6LYV - chains A and B; structure by X-ray diffraction, 2.70 A resolution.

== Chain A ==
Protein: Uracil-DNA glycosylase
Source organism: Human herpesvirus 8
Notes: EC 3.2.2.27
UniProtKB: Q76RG8 (Q76RG8_HHV8); residues -16 to 238 here correspond to UniProt positions 1-255 (UniProt number = residue number + 17)
Chain sequence (255 residues; numbered -16 to 238; the number before each row is that of its first residue; numbers below 1 keep their minus sign (Met-16 is residue -16)):
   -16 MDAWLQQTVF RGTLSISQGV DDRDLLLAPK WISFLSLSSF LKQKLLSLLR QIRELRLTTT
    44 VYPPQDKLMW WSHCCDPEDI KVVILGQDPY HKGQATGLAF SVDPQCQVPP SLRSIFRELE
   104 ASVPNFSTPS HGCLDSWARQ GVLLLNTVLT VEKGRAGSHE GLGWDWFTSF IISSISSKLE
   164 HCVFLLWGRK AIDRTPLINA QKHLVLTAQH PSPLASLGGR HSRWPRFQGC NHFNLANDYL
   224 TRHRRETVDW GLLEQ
Disordered / not traced: -16 to 3, 238

== Chain B ==
Protein: Saugi
Source organism: Staphylococcus aureus
UniProtKB: Q936H5 (Q936H5_STAAU); residues 1-112 here = UniProt positions 1-112
Chain sequence (112 residues; numbered 1 to 112; the number before each row is that of its first residue):
     1 MTLELQLKHY ITNLFNLPKD EKWECESIEE IADDILPDQY VRLGALSNKI LQTYTYYSDT
    61 LHESNIYPFI LYYQKQLIAI GYIDENHDMD FLYLHNTIMP LLDQRYLLTG GQ
Disordered / not traced: 101-112

== Interface between chain A and chain B ==
Contacting residue pairs (58; chain A residue first):
  Gln70(A) - Ile28(B)
  Gln70(A) - Glu29(B)  hydrogen bond (side chain-backbone)
  His74(A) - Cys25(B)
  His74(A) - Ser27(B)
  Gln77(A) - Cys25(B)  hydrogen bond (side chain-backbone)
  Gln77(A) - Tyr57(B)  hydrogen bond
  Gln90(A) - Glu24(B)
  Gln90(A) - Tyr57(B)
  Gln90(A) - Ser58(B)
  Gln90(A) - Asp59(B)  hydrogen bond (side chain-backbone)
  Pro92(A) - Glu26(B)
  Pro92(A) - Tyr57(B)  hydrophobic
  Pro93(A) - Glu26(B)
  Pro93(A) - Thr55(B)
  Pro93(A) - Tyr57(B)
  Pro93(A) - Tyr67(B)  hydrophobic
  Ser94(A) - Glu26(B)  hydrogen bond
  Arg96(A) - His62(B)  hydrogen bond
  Arg100(A) - Tyr67(B)
  Ala139(A) - Ser27(B)
  Ala139(A) - Tyr54(B)  hydrophobic
  Gly171(A) - Glu30(B)
  Arg172(A) - Glu30(B)  hydrogen bond (backbone-side chain)
  Arg172(A) - Ile31(B)
  Arg172(A) - Ile50(B)
  Lys173(A) - Glu29(B)
  His193(A) - Ile28(B)
  His193(A) - Glu30(B)
  Pro196(A) - Tyr67(B)
  Pro196(A) - Ile83(B)
  Leu197(A) - Asp34(B)
  Leu197(A) - Ile35(B)
  Leu197(A) - Thr53(B)
  Leu197(A) - Thr55(B)
  Leu197(A) - Phe69(B)  hydrophobic
  Leu197(A) - Leu71(B)  hydrophobic
  Leu197(A) - Ile83(B)  hydrophobic
  Ala198(A) - Asp34(B)
  Ala198(A) - Ile35(B)
  Ser199(A) - His87(B)  hydrogen bond
  Leu200(A) - Ile83(B)  hydrophobic
  Leu200(A) - His87(B)
  Leu200(A) - Met89(B)  hydrophobic
  Gly202(A) - Pro37(B)
  Gly202(A) - Asp38(B)  hydrogen bond (backbone-backbone)
  Arg203(A) - Asp33(B)
  Arg203(A) - Asp34(B)
  Arg203(A) - Ile35(B)  hydrogen bond (side chain-backbone)
  Arg203(A) - Leu36(B)
  Arg203(A) - Pro37(B)
  Arg203(A) - Met89(B)  hydrogen bond
  His204(A) - Asp33(B)  hydrogen bond (backbone-backbone)
  His204(A) - Asp38(B)  salt bridge
  Ser205(A) - Asp33(B)
  Ser205(A) - Asp34(B)  hydrogen bond
  Trp207(A) - Glu30(B)
  Trp207(A) - Ile31(B)  hydrophobic
  Trp207(A) - Asp34(B)
Other interface residues (no listed pair), chain A (32 interface residues in all): Asp71, Tyr73, Lys75, Val91, Leu95, Gln192, Ser195, Arg206

== Overview ==
The interface between chain A and chain B involves 32 residues on one side and 28 on the other; the contacts
include 13 hydrogen bonds and 1 salt bridge. Polar pairs include His204(A)-Asp38(B), Gln70(A)-Glu29(B) and
Gln77(A)-Cys25(B).
Here chain A is Uracil-DNA glycosylase (Human herpesvirus 8) and chain B is Saugi (Staphylococcus aureus).
Entry 6LYV (The crystal structure of SAUGI/KSHVUDG complex) was determined by X-ray diffraction (same
publication as 6LYJ).
